8EHF - chains R and I of the 8 polymer chains in the assembly; structure by electron microscopy, 3.30 A resolution.

Chain R:
Molecule: 19-nt RNA strand
Sequence (19 nucleotides; row label = number of the first residue in the row):
     1 UCAUCCGGCGAUGUGUGCU
Unresolved in the structure: 1-9

Chain I:
Name: DNA-directed RNA polymerase subunit beta
Organism: Escherichia coli
Notes: EC 2.7.7.6
UniProtKB: P0A8V4 (RPOB_ECO57); residue numbers follow UniProt; this construct covers 1-1342
Chain sequence (1342 residues; row label = number of the first residue in the row):
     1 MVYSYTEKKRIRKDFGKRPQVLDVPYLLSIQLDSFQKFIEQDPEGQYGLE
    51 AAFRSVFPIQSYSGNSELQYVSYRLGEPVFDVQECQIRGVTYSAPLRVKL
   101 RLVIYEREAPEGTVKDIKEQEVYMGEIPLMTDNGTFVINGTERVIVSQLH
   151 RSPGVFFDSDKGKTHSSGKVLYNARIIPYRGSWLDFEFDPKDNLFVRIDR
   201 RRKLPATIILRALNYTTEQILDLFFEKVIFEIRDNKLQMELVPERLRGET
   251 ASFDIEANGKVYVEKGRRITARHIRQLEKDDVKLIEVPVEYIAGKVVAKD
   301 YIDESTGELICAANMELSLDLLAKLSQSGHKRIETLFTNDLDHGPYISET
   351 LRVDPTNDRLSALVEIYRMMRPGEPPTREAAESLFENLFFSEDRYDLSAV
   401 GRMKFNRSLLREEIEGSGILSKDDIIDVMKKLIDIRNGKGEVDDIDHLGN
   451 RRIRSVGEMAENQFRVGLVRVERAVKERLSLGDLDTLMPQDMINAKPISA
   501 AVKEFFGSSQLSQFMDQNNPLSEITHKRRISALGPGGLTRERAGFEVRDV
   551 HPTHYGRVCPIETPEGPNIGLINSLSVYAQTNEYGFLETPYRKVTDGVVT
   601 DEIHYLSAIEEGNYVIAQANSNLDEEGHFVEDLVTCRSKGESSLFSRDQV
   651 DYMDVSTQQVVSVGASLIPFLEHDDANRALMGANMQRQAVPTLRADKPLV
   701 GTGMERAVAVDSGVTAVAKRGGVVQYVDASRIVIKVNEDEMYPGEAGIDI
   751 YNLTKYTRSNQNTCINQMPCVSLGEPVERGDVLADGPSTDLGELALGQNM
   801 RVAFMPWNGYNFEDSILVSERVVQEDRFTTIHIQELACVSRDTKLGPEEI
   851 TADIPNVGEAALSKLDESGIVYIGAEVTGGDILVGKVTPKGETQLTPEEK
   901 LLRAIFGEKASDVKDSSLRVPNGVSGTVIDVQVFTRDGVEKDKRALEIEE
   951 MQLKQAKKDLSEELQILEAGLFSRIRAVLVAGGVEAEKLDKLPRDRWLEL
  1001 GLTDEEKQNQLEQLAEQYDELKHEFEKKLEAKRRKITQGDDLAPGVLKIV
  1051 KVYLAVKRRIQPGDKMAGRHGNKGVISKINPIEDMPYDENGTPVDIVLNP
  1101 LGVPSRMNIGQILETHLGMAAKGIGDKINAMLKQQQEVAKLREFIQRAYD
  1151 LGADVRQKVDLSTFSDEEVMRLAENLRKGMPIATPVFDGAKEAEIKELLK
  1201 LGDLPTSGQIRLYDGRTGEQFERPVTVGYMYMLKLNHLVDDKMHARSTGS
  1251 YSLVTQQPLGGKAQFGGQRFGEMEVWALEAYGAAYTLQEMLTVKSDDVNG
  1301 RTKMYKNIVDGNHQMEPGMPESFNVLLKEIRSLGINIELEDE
Unresolved in the structure: 1, 891-914, 1342
Ligand contacts: 4QM ((3R,5S,7R,8R,9S,10S,12S,13R,14S,17R)-10,13-dimethyl-17-[(2R)-pentan-2-yl]-2,3,4,5,6,7,8,9,11,12,14,15,16,17-tetradecahydro-1H-cyclopenta[a]phenanthrene-3,7,12-triol): Gln46, Tyr47, Tyr179, Asp396, Ser398, Ala399, Val400, Arg452, Glu458, Glu461, Asn462, Glu583, Tyr584
Curated features (UniProtKB/Swiss-Prot):
  - modified residue (N6-acetyllysine): Lys1022, Lys1200

Interface between chain R and chain I:
Pairs across the interface - 18 pairs, chain R then chain I:
  G10(R) - Leu1253(I)  phosphate contact
  A11(R) - Val1254(I)  phosphate contact
  U14(R) - Ser509(I)  hydrogen bond to the sugar
  U14(R) - Gln510(I)  phosphate contact
  G15(R) - Gln510(I)  phosphate contact
  G15(R) - Gln513(I)  phosphate contact
  G15(R) - Arg540(I)  salt bridge to the phosphate
  U16(R) - Arg540(I)  salt bridge to the phosphate
  U16(R) - Asn568(I)  phosphate contact
  U16(R) - Ile572(I)  phosphate contact
  G17(R) - Pro564(I)  phosphate contact
  G17(R) - Arg687(I)  salt bridge to the phosphate
  G17(R) - Gln688(I)  hydrogen bond to the phosphate
  G17(R) - His1237(I)  sugar contact
  C18(R) - Gln688(I)  hydrogen bond to the phosphate
  C18(R) - His1237(I)  sugar contact
  U19(R) - Lys1065(I)  salt bridge to the phosphate
  U19(R) - Lys1073(I)  salt bridge to the phosphate
Interface residues without a listed pair, chain I (19 interface residues in all): Asp516, Arg529, Glu565, Ser1252, Leu1259

In short:
8 residues of chain R and 19 residues of chain I are in contact; the contacts include 3 hydrogen bonds and 5
salt bridges. Polar contacts include U14(R)-Ser509(I), G17(R)-Gln688(I) and C18(R)-Gln688(I). Ligands of chain
I: compound 4QM.
Chain R is a 19-nt RNA strand and chain I is DNA-directed RNA polymerase subunit beta (Escherichia coli); the
structure, Cryo-EM structure of his-elemental paused elongation complex with an unfolded TL (1), was
determined by electron microscopy (same publication as 8EG7, 8EG8, 8EGB, 8EH8, 8EH9, 8EHA and 8EHI).
